Entry 4EU1 (X-ray diffraction, 2.30 A resolution); this record covers chains A and B.

== Chain A (and B) ==
Name: Mitochondrial aspartate aminotransferase
From: Trypanosoma brucei
Notes: EC 2.6.1.1; chain B of this document is another copy of the same molecule, construct and numbering; everything in this record applies to it too
Reference sequence: Q964F0 (Q964F0_9TRYP); residues 1-388 here = UniProt positions 1-388
Chain sequence (409 residues; row label = number of the first residue in the row; numbers below 1 keep their minus sign (Met-20 is residue -20)):
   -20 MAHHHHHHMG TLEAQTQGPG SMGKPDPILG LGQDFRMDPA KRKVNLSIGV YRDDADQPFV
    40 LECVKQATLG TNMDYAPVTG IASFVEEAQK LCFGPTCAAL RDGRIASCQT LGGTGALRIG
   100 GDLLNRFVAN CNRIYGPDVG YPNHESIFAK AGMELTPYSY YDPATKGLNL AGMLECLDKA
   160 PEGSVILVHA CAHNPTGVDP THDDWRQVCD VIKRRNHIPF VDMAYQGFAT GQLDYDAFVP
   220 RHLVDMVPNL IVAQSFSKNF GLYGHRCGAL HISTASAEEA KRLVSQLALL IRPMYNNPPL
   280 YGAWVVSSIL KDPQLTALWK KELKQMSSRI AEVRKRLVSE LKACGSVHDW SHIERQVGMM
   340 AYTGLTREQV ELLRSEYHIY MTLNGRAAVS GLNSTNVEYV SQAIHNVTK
Not modelled in the structure: -20 to 5 (chain B: -20 to 7)
Modified positions: Lys237 ((2S)-2-amino-6-[[3-hydroxy-2-methyl-5-(phosphonooxymethyl)pyridin-4-yl]methylideneamino]hexanoic acid; LLP)
Sequence notes: expression tag (-20 to 0); conflict Ile251 (Leu in Q964F0), Asn275 (Ser in Q964F0)

== How chain A and chain B interact ==
Pairs across the interface (85):
  Val29(A) with Asp53(B); Tyr54(B), hydrophobic
  Arg31(A) with Asp53(B), salt bridge
  Pro37(A) with Asn51(B)
  Val43(A) with Met52(B), hydrophobic
  Asn51(A) with Pro37(B)
  Met52(A) with Val39(B), hydrophobic; Val43(B), hydrophobic; Gly240(B); Leu241(B), hydrophobic; Tyr242(B); Gly243(B), hydrogen bond (backbone-backbone); His244(B)
  Asp53(A) with Arg31(B), salt bridge; Pro37(B); Gly243(B)
  Tyr54(A) with Val29(B), hydrophobic; Ser236(B); Lys237(B); Tyr242(B); Gly243(B); Arg245(B)
  Leu90(A) with Leu90(B), hydrophobic; Tyr274(B), hydrophobic
  Thr93(A) with Arg271(B); Tyr274(B); Asn275(B)
  Gly94(A) with Met273(B)
  Arg97(A) with Arg97(B); Pro272(B), hydrogen bond (side chain-backbone); Met273(B)
  Tyr120(A) with Asn275(B)
  Asn122(A) with Arg271(B), hydrogen bond (side chain-backbone); Pro272(B); Asn275(B)
  Ser125(A) with Pro272(B)
  Ile126(A) with Pro272(B)
  Lys129(A) with Leu269(B); Pro272(B)
  Ser236(A) with Tyr54(B)
  Lys237(A) with Tyr54(B)
  Gly240(A) with Met52(B)
  Tyr242(A) with Met52(B); Tyr54(B)
  Gly243(A) with Met52(B), hydrogen bond (backbone-backbone); Asp53(B); Tyr54(B); Pro277(B); Pro278(B); Leu279(B), hydrogen bond (backbone-backbone)
  His244(A) with Met52(B); Trp283(B)
  Arg245(A) with Tyr54(B); Tyr274(B), hydrogen bond (side chain-backbone); Asn275(B); Asn276(B), hydrogen bond (side chain-backbone); Pro277(B); Pro278(B)
  Leu269(A) with Lys129(B)
  Arg271(A) with Thr93(B); Asn122(B), hydrogen bond (backbone-side chain)
  Pro272(A) with Arg97(B), hydrogen bond (backbone-side chain); Asn122(B); Ser125(B); Ile126(B); Lys129(B)
  Met273(A) with Gly94(B); Arg97(B); Met273(B), hydrophobic
  Tyr274(A) with Leu90(B), hydrophobic; Thr93(B); Arg245(B), hydrogen bond (backbone-side chain)
  Asn275(A) with Thr93(B); Asn122(B); Lys237(B); Arg245(B)
  Asn276(A) with Arg245(B), hydrogen bond (backbone-side chain)
  Pro277(A) with Gly243(B); Arg245(B)
  Pro278(A) with Gly243(B); Arg245(B)
  Leu279(A) with Gly243(B), hydrogen bond (backbone-backbone)
  Tyr280(A) with Met52(B); Tyr280(B), hydrophobic
  Trp283(A) with His244(B)
Interface residues without a listed pair, chain A (40 interface residues in all): Val39, Thr50, Leu241, Leu268
Interface residues without a listed pair, chain B (41 interface residues in all): Thr50, Arg105, Tyr120, Leu268

== In short ==
40 residues of chain A and 41 residues of chain B are in contact; the contacts include 12 hydrogen bonds and 2
salt bridges. Polar contacts include Arg31(A)-Asp53(B), Arg97(A)-Pro272(B) and Asn122(A)-Arg271(B).
Both chains are Mitochondrial aspartate aminotransferase (Trypanosoma brucei). Entry 4EU1 (Structure of a
mitochondrial aspartate aminotransferase from Trypanosoma brucei) was determined by X-ray diffraction together
with 4W5K, 4H51 and 3MEB from the same study.
